PDB entry 1Q66 | X-ray diffraction, 1.75 A resolution | chain A

[Chain A]
Molecule: Queuine tRNA-ribosyltransferase
From: Zymomonas mobilis
Notes: EC 2.4.2.29
UniProt: P28720 (TGT_ZYMMO); residues 1-386 here correspond to UniProt positions 0-385 (UniProt number = residue number - 1)
Amino-acid sequence (386 residues; numbered 1 to 386; the number before each row is that of its first residue):
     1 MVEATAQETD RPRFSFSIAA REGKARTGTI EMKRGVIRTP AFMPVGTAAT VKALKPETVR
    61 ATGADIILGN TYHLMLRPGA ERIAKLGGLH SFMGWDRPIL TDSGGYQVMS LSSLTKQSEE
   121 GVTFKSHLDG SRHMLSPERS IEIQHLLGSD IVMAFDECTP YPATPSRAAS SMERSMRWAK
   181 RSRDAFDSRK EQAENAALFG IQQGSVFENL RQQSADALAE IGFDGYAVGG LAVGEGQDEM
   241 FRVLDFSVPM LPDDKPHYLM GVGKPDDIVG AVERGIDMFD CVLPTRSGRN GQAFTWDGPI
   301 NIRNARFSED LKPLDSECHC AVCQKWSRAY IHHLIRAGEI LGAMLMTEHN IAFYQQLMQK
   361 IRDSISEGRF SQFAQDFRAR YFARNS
Not modelled in the structure: 1-10, 112-114, 129-130, 286-288, 383-386
Bound ions: Zn2+: Cys318, Cys320, Cys323, His349
Residues lining bound ligands: KMB (2-amino-6-aminomethyl-8-phenylsulfanylmethyl-3H-quinazolin-4-one): Val45, Leu68, Gly69, Asn70, Thr71, Asp102, Ser103, Tyr106, Gln107, Asp156, Ile201, Gln203, Gly229, Gly230, Leu231, Ala232, Val233, Tyr258, Met260, Gly261, Asp280

[Overview]
Bound to chain A: compound KMB. The Zn2+ site is built by Cys318, Cys320, Cys323 and His349.
Chain A is Queuine tRNA-ribosyltransferase (Zymomonas mobilis); the structure, CRYSTAL STRUCTURE OF TGT IN
COMPLEX WITH 2-AMINO-6-AMINOMETHYL-8-phenylsulfanylmethyl-3H-QUINAZOLIN-4-ONE crystallized at pH 5.5, was
determined by X-ray diffraction (same publication as 1Q4W, 1Q63, 1Q65 and 1R5Y).
